Entry 5EOD (X-ray diffraction, 3.10 A resolution); this record covers chains A and B.

== Chain A ==
Molecule: Coagulation factor XI
From: Homo sapiens
Notes: EC 3.4.21.27
UniProt: P03951 (FA11_HUMAN); residues 2-607 here correspond to UniProt positions 20-625 (UniProt number = residue number + 18)
Sequence (606 residues; each row starts with the number of its first residue):
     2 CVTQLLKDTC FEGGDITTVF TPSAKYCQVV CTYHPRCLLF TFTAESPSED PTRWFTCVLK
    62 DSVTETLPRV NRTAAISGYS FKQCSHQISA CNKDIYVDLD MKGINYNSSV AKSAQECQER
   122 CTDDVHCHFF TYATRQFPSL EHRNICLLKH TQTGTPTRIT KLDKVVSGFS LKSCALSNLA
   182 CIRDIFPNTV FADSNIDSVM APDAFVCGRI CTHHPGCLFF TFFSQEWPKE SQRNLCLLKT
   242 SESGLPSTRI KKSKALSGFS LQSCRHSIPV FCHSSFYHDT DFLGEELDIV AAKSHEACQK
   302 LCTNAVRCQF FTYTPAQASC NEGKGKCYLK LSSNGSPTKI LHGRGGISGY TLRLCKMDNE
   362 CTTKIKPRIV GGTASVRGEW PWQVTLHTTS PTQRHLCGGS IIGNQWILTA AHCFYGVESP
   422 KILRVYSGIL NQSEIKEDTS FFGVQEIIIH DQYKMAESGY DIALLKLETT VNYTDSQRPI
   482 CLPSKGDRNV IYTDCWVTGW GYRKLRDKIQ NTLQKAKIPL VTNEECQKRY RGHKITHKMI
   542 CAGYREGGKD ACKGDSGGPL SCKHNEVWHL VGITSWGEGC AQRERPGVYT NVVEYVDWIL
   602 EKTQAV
Not modelled in the structure: 319-321, 504-507, 546-553, 582-584, 606-607
Cystine bridges: Cys-2/Cys-85, Cys-28/Cys-58, Cys-32/Cys-38, Cys-92/Cys-175, Cys-118/Cys-147, Cys-122/Cys-128, Cys-182/Cys-265, Cys-208/Cys-237, Cys-212/Cys-218, Cys-273/Cys-356, Cys-299/Cys-328, Cys-303/Cys-309, Cys-362/Cys-482, Cys-398/Cys-414, Cys-496/Cys-563, Cys-527/Cys-542
Glycans and other covalent adducts: N-acetylglucosamine (NAG) linked to Asn-72, Asn-108, Asn-432

== Chain B ==
Molecule: LP2
From: Homo sapiens
Sequence (6 residues; numbered 0 to 5; the number before each row is that of its first residue; numbering starts at 0):
     0 EFPDFP

== Interface between chain A and chain B ==
Pairs across the interface (19):
  Asp-101(A) / Asp-3(B)
  Lys-103(A) / Asp-3(B)  salt bridge
  Ile-105(A) / Glu-0(B)
  Asn-106(A) / Glu-0(B)  hydrogen bond (backbone-side chain)
  Asn-106(A) / Phe-1(B)  hydrogen bond (backbone-backbone)
  Asn-106(A) / Asp-3(B)
  Tyr-107(A) / Phe-1(B)
  Asn-108(A) / Phe-1(B)
  Ser-109(A) / Phe-1(B)
  Thr-132(A) / Phe-4(B)
  Ala-134(A) / Phe-4(B)  hydrophobic
  Ser-140(A) / Pro-5(B)
  His-143(A) / Pro-5(B)
  Ile-146(A) / Phe-4(B)
  Leu-148(A) / Pro-2(B)
  Leu-148(A) / Phe-4(B)  hydrophobic
  Leu-163(A) / Phe-4(B)  hydrophobic
  Leu-163(A) / Pro-5(B)
  Val-166(A) / Phe-4(B)  hydrophobic
Other interface residues (no listed pair), chain A (18 interface residues in all): Gly-104, Tyr-133, Phe-138

== Overview ==
Chain A and chain B form an interface of 18 and 6 residues respectively; the contacts include 2 hydrogen bonds
and 1 salt bridge. Polar pairs include Lys-103(A)/Asp-3(B), Asn-106(A)/Glu-0(B) and Asn-106(A)/Phe-1(B).
N-acetylglucosamine is covalently linked to Asn-72(A), Asn-108(A) and Asn-432(A).
Chain A is Coagulation factor XI and chain B is LP2, both from Homo sapiens; the structure, Human Plasma
Coagulation FXI with peptide LP2, was determined by X-ray diffraction, deposited together with 5EOK and 5I25.
